Entry 8HSB (electron microscopy, 3.00 A resolution); this record covers chains A and B.

# Chain A
Name: CdnG
Organism: Serratia marcescens
Chain sequence (407 residues; row label = number of the first residue in the row):
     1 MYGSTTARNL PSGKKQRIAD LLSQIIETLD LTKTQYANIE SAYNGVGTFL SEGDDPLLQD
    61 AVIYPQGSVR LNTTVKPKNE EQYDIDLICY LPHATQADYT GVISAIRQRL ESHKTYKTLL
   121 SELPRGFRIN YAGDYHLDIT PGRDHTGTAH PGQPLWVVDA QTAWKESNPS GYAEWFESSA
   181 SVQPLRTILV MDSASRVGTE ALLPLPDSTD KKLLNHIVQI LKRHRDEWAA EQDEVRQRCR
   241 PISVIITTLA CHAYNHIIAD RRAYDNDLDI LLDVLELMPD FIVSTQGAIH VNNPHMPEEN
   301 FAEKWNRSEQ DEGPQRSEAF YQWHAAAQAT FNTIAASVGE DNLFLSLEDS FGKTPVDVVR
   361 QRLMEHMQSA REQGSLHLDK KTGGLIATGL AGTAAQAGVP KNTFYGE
Unresolved in the structure: 1-4, 191-210, 389-396, 407
What the authors report for this chain:
  - mutagenesis - K401A, Y405A, G406A, E407DEL: unchanged binding to Type VI secretion protein (chain B)
  - mutagenesis - G406L, G406V: abolished binding to Type VI secretion protein (chain B)

# Chain B
Name: Type VI secretion protein
Organism: Serratia marcescens
Reference sequence: A0A0P0QAP1 (A0A0P0QAP1_SERMA); residue numbers follow UniProt; this construct covers 1-162
Chain sequence (162 residues; each row starts with the number of its first residue):
     1 MNNVVIRHHC KPLTIAQQYR ALKAGGPYER LRIIHHDRTL LWEGWLQPSL FSRRYKVAVR
    61 YSLGTPPICV VTEPDLFALA GTRAIPHLYP ADKHIPGARL CLFLPRSQAD DGLSEWRAQL
   121 KISDTLIPWA SLWLFYFEQW LHTGHWEGGG KHPRPSEVKN ER
Unresolved in the structure: 1-3
Differences from the reference sequence: conflict Leu50 (Val in A0A0P0QAP1), Lys56 (Arg in A0A0P0QAP1), Ala78 (Thr in A0A0P0QAP1), His142 (Tyr in A0A0P0QAP1), Pro155 (Thr in A0A0P0QAP1)
What the authors report for this chain:
  - catalytic residues: His87, Cys101, His152
  - mutagenesis - C69A, K151A, H152A: unchanged binding to CdnG (chain A)
  - mutagenesis - K159A: decreased binding to CdnG (chain A)
  - contacts within the chain: His87-Cys101
  - mutagenesis - H87A: abolished binding to CdnG (chain A)
  - mutagenesis - H87A, C101A: abolished catalytic activity on cGAS-MBP
  - mutagenesis - H152A: decreased catalytic activity on pH 5.0
  - mutagenesis - K159A: increased catalytic activity

# How chain A and chain B interact
Contacting residue pairs (64):
  Gly13(A) with Leu50(B)
  Lys14(A) with Leu50(B), hydrogen bond (side chain-backbone); Phe51(B)
  Ile18(A) with Phe51(B), hydrophobic
  Ile334(A) with Phe51(B)
  Ser337(A) with Phe51(B)
  Val338(A) with Phe51(B)
  Gly339(A) with Phe51(B), hydrogen bond (backbone-backbone)
  Glu340(A) with Ser49(B), hydrogen bond; Phe51(B); Glu138(B); Gln139(B)
  Asp341(A) with Arg53(B), salt bridge; Leu141(B)
  Leu343(A) with Phe51(B), hydrophobic
  Phe344(A) with Gln139(B); His142(B)
  Glu348(A) with His142(B), salt bridge
  Arg360(A) with Gln139(B); Thr143(B)
  Met364(A) with Phe135(B), hydrophobic; Tyr136(B), hydrophobic; Gln139(B); Glu147(B)
  Met367(A) with Phe135(B), hydrophobic
  Arg371(A) with Leu132(B); Tyr136(B), hydrogen bond
  Leu378(A) with Pro128(B), hydrophobic
  Lys380(A) with Gly25(B); Gly26(B), hydrogen bond (backbone-backbone)
  Lys381(A) with Gly26(B); Pro27(B)
  Thr382(A) with Leu46(B); Gln47(B), hydrogen bond (backbone-backbone)
  Gly383(A) with Leu46(B); Ser131(B), hydrogen bond (backbone-side chain)
  Gly384(A) with Gln47(B); Pro48(B)
  Leu385(A) with Pro48(B), hydrogen bond (backbone-backbone); Leu132(B), hydrophobic; Phe135(B), hydrophobic
  Val399(A) with Trp129(B)
  Pro400(A) with Thr125(B); Trp129(B)
  Lys401(A) with Glu115(B), salt bridge
  Asn402(A) with Glu115(B); Trp129(B); Leu132(B)
  Thr403(A) with Leu102(B); Phe103(B); Leu104(B); Glu115(B), hydrogen bond (backbone-side chain)
  Phe404(A) with Leu102(B); Trp129(B); Leu132(B), hydrophobic; Trp133(B); Trp146(B), hydrophobic; Gly149(B)
  Tyr405(A) with His87(B); Cys101(B), hydrogen bond (backbone-side chain); Lys151(B); His152(B)
  Gly406(A) with Ile85(B); His87(B), hydrogen bond (backbone-side chain)
Interface residues without a listed pair, chain A (34 interface residues in all): Leu345, Gln368, Leu376
Interface residues without a listed pair, chain B (41 interface residues in all): Ala24, Trp45, Ser52, Tyr89, Ser123, Pro153
From the paper, about this interface:
  - interface residues, chain A: Pro400(A)
  - interface residues, chain B: Cys101(B), Lys151(B)

# Overview
The interface between chain A and chain B involves 34 residues on one side and 41 on the other; the contacts
include 11 hydrogen bonds and 3 salt bridges. Among the polar pairs are Asp341(A)-Arg53(B),
Glu348(A)-His142(B) and Lys401(A)-Glu115(B). From the paper: catalytic residues His87(B), Cys101(B) and
His152(B); G406L and G406V of chain A abolish binding to Type VI secretion protein (chain B); 12 substitutions
were tested in all.
Here chain A is CdnG and chain B is Type VI secretion protein, both from Serratia marcescens. Entry 8HSB
(Cryo-EM Structure of CdnG-E2 complex from Serratia marcescens (UltrAuFoil)) was determined by electron
microscopy together with 8YJY from the same study.
